Entry 2I2R (X-ray diffraction, 3.35 A resolution); this record covers chains D and G of the 8 polymer chains in the assembly.

Chain D:
Protein: Potassium voltage-gated channel subfamily D member 3
From: Rattus norvegicus
Notes: fragment: N-terminus and T1 domain (residues 1-143)
Reference sequence: Q62897 (KCND3_RAT); residue numbers follow UniProt; this construct covers 2-143
Amino-acid sequence (144 residues; numbered 0 to 143; the number before each row is that of its first residue; numbering starts at 0):
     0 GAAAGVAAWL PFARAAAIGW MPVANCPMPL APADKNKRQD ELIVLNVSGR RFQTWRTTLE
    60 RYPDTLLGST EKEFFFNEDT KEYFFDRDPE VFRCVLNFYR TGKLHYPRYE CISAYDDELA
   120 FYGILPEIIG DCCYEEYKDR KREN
Unresolved in the structure: 0-2, 21-36, 141-143
Differences from the reference sequence: cloning artifact (0-1)
Curated features (UniProtKB/Swiss-Prot):
  - region (Interaction with KCNIP1): Ala6 to Pro21, Glu70 to Asp78
  - binding site (Zn(2+)): His104, Cys110, Cys131, Cys132
Ion coordination: Zn2+ site 1: His104, Cys131, Cys132 (shared with 1 residue of chain A); Zn2+ site 2: Cys110 (shared with 3 residues of chain C)

Chain G:
Protein: Kv channel-interacting protein 1
From: Homo sapiens
Notes: fragment: conserved structural core (residues 37-216)
Reference sequence: Q9NZI2 (KCIP1_HUMAN); residues 37-216 here correspond to UniProt positions 48-227 (UniProt number = residue number + 11)
Amino-acid sequence (180 residues; row label = number of the first residue in the row):
    37 EGLEQLEAQT NFTKRELQVL YRGFKNECPS GVVNEDTFKQ IYAQFFPHGD ASTYAHYLFN
    97 AFDTTQTGSV KFEDFVTALS ILLRGTVHEK LRWTFNLYDI NKDGYINKEE MMDIVKAIYD
   157 MMGAYTYPVL AEDTPRQHVD VFFQKMDKNK DGIVTLDEFL ESCQEDDNIM RSLQLFQNVM
Unresolved in the structure: 161-165, 216
Differences from the reference sequence: engineered mutation Ala160 (Lys171 in Q9NZI2), Ala167 (Lys178 in Q9NZI2)
Curated features (UniProtKB/Swiss-Prot):
  - region: Asp203 to Met216 (Interaction with KCND2)
  - binding site (Ca(2+)): Asp135, Asn137, Asp139, Tyr141, Glu146, Asp183, Asn185, Asp187, Glu194
Ion coordination: Na+: Glu43, Thr46, Phe48; Ca2+ site 1: Asp135, Asn137, Asp139, Tyr141, Glu146; Ca2+ site 2: Asp183, Asn185, Asp187, Ile189, Glu194
From the paper describing this entry:
  - mutagenesis - R51A, Q54A, Y57A, Y57A/K61A, K61A: unchanged expression with Potassium voltage-gated channel subfamily D member 3 (chain D)
  - mutagenesis - R51A, Q54A, Y57A, K61A, D99A, D99A/D135A, D99A/D183A, D135A, D183A: unchanged binding to Potassium voltage-gated channel subfamily D member 3 (chain D)
  - mutagenesis - D99A/D135A/D183A, D135A/D183A: decreased binding to Potassium voltage-gated channel subfamily D member 3 (chain D)

How chain D and chain G interact:
Pairs across the interface - 13 pairs, chain D then chain G:
  Thr69(D) - Glu37(G)
  Glu70(D) - Tyr57(G)  hydrogen bond
  Glu70(D) - Lys61(G)
  Glu72(D) - Leu39(G)
  Glu72(D) - Gln54(G)
  Phe73(D) - Glu37(G)
  Phe73(D) - Leu39(G)  hydrophobic
  Phe73(D) - Leu42(G)  hydrophobic
  Phe73(D) - Gln54(G)  hydrogen bond (backbone-side chain)
  Phe73(D) - Tyr57(G)  hydrophobic
  Phe74(D) - Tyr57(G)  hydrophobic
  Phe75(D) - Gln54(G)  hydrogen bond (backbone-side chain)
  Phe120(D) - Lys61(G)  hydrogen bond (backbone-side chain)
Other interface residues (no listed pair), chain D (8 interface residues in all): Ala119
Other interface residues (no listed pair), chain G (7 interface residues in all): Gly38
From the paper, about this interface:
  - residue pairs: Phe75(D)-Gln54(G) (backbone contact)

Summary:
8 residues of chain D and 7 residues of chain G are in contact; the contacts include 4 hydrogen bonds. Polar
contacts include Glu70(D)-Tyr57(G), Phe73(D)-Gln54(G) and Phe75(D)-Gln54(G). The paper describes a backbone
contact between Phe75(D) and Gln54(G). From the paper: D99A/D135A/D183A and D135A/D183A of chain G reduce
binding to Potassium voltage-gated channel subfamily D member 3 (chain D); R51A, Q54A and Y57A of chain G,
among others, leave binding to Potassium voltage-gated channel subfamily D member 3 (chain D) unchanged; 12
substitutions were tested in all.
Chain D is Potassium voltage-gated channel subfamily D member 3 (Rattus norvegicus) and chain G is Kv
channel-interacting protein 1 (Homo sapiens); the structure, Crystal structure of the KChIP1/Kv4.3 T1 complex,
was determined by X-ray diffraction.
